PDB entry 9BQW | X-ray diffraction, 2.55 A resolution | chains A and L of the 3 polymer chains in the assembly

Chain A:
Name: Decorin-binding protein A
Organism: Borreliella burgdorferi
UniProt: O50917 (DBPA_BORBU); numbering as in UniProt (aligned over 26-188)
Chain sequence (163 residues; numbered 26 to 188; the number before each row is that of its first residue):
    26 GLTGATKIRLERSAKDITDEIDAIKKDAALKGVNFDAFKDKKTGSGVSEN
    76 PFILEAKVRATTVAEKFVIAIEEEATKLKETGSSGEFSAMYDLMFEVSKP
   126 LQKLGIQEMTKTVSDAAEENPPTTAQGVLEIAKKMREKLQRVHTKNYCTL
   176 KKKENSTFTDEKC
Disordered / not traced: 54-72, 177-188
Curated features (UniProtKB/Swiss-Prot):
  - natural variant: R34 (R34K: In strain: 297, LP7 and 1 more), R37 (R37S: In strain: 297, LP7 and 1 more), D41 to T43 (sequence variant, change not given here; In strain: 297, LP7 and 1 more), D52 (D52K: In strain: 297, LP7 and 1 more), L55 to K56 (sequence variant, change not given here; In strain: 297, LP7 and 1 more), K128 (K128E: In strain: 297, LP7 and 1 more), D140 (D140M: In strain: 297, LP7 and 1 more), T169 (T169K: In strain: 297, LP7 and 1 more), Y172 to C173 (sequence variant, change not given here; In strain: 297, LP7 and 1 more)
Reported in the primary citation:
  - binding site for sulfate ion: K163
  - specificity-determining residues: K128 (proposed by the authors, not directly observed)

Chain L:
Name: F945 Fab Light Chain
Organism: Homo sapiens
Notes: antibody fragment or engineered binder
Chain sequence (213 residues; row label = number of the first residue in the row):
     1 DIQMTQSPSSLSASVGDRVTITCQASHDISNYLNWYQQKPGKAPKLLIFD
    51 ASYLETGVPSRFSGSGSGTDFTFTINSLQSEDIATYYCQQYDTLLSFGGG
   101 TRVEIKRTVAAPSVFIFPPSDEQLKSGTASVVCLLNNFYPREAKVQWKVD
   151 NALQSGNSQESVTEQDSKDSTYSLSSTLTLSKADYEKHKVYACEVTHQGL
   201 SSPVTKSFNRGEC
Disordered / not traced: 213
Cystine bridges: C23-C88, C133-C193

Chain A / chain L interface:
Residue-residue contacts (14):
  S123(A) - Y32(L)
  K124(A) - Y32(L)
  K124(A) - Y91(L)  hydrogen bond (side chain-backbone)
  K124(A) - D92(L)
  Q127(A) - S30(L)  hydrogen bond
  Q127(A) - N31(L)  hydrogen bond
  Q127(A) - Y32(L)  hydrogen bond
  K128(A) - D28(L)  hydrogen bond (side chain-backbone)
  K128(A) - I29(L)
  K128(A) - D92(L)  salt bridge
  Q132(A) - S30(L)
  Q132(A) - S67(L)
  T135(A) - Y32(L)  hydrogen bond
  K136(A) - Y53(L)
Other interface residues (no listed pair), chain A (9 interface residues in all): F120, E133
From the paper, about this interface:
  - specific contacts: K124(A)-Y91(L), Q127(A)-N31(L), K128(A)-D92(L) (salt bridge), T135(A)-Y32(L) (hydrogen bond)
  - epitope / paratope residues, chain A: K124(A), Q127(A), K128(A), T135(A)
  - epitope / paratope residues, chain L: D28(L), S30(L), N31(L), Y32(L), S67(L), Y91(L), D92(L)

In short:
The chain A/chain L interface involves 9 residues from each chain, with 6 hydrogen bonds and 1 salt bridge.
Polar pairs include K128(A)-D92(L), K124(A)-Y91(L) and Q127(A)-S30(L). The paper describes contacts between
K124(A) and Y91(L) and Q127(A) and N31(L); a salt bridge between K128(A) and D92(L); a hydrogen bond between
T135(A) and Y32(L). From the paper: a binding site for sulfate ion at K163(A); epitope/paratope residues
K124(A), Q127(A) and D28(L) among others.
Chain A is Decorin-binding protein A (Borreliella burgdorferi) and chain L is F945 Fab Light Chain (Homo
sapiens); the structure, Fab F945-DbpA complex, was determined by X-ray diffraction.
